PDB entry 4YYM | X-ray diffraction, 1.50 A resolution | chains B and Z of the 3 polymer chains in the assembly

== Chain B ==
Molecule: Transcription initiation factor TFIID subunit 1
Organism: Homo sapiens
Notes: fragment: bromodomain
Reference sequence: P21675 (TAF1_HUMAN); residue numbers follow UniProt; this construct covers 1497-1638
Sequence (144 residues; each row starts with the number of its first residue):
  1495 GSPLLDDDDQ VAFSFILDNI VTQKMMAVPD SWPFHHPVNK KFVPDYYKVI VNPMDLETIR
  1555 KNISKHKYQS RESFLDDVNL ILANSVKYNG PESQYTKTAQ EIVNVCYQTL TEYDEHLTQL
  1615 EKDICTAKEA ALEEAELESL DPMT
Disordered / not traced: 1495-1499, 1633-1638
Construct notes: expression tag (1495-1496)
Bound ions: Ca2+: N1513 (shared with 1 residue of chain A)

== Chain Z ==
Molecule: Histone H4
Notes: fragment: N-terminal tail
Reference sequence: P62805 (H4_HUMAN); residues 1-11 here correspond to UniProt positions 2-12 (UniProt number = residue number + 1)
Sequence (11 residues; numbered 1 to 11; the number before each row is that of its first residue):
     1 SGRGKGGKGL G
Disordered / not traced: 1-4
Modified positions: K5 (N~6~-butanoyl-L-lysine; BTK); K8 (N~6~-butanoyl-L-lysine; BTK)
Curated features (UniProtKB/Swiss-Prot):
  - modified residue: S1 (N-acetylserine), R3 (Asymmetric dimethylarginine)

== Chain B / chain Z interface ==
Contacting residue pairs (16):
  P1527(B) - K8(Z)
  F1528(B) - K8(Z)
  V1532(B) - K8(Z)
  Y1540(B) - K8(Z)
  K1581(B) - G11(Z)
  Y1582(B) - K8(Z)
  Y1582(B) - G9(Z)
  Y1582(B) - L10(Z)  hydrogen bond (backbone-backbone)
  Y1582(B) - G11(Z)  hydrogen bond (backbone-backbone)
  N1583(B) - G7(Z)
  N1583(B) - K8(Z)
  N1583(B) - G9(Z)  hydrogen bond (side chain-backbone)
  N1583(B) - L10(Z)
  N1583(B) - G11(Z)
  G1584(B) - G11(Z)
  Y1589(B) - K8(Z)
Interface residues without a listed pair, chain B (10 interface residues in all): V1537

== Overview ==
The interface between chain B and chain Z involves 10 residues on one side and 5 on the other; the contacts
include 3 hydrogen bonds. Polar pairs include N1583(B)-G9(Z), Y1582(B)-L10(Z) and Y1582(B)-G11(Z).
Chain B is Transcription initiation factor TFIID subunit 1 (Homo sapiens) and chain Z is Histone H4; the
structure, Crystal structure of TAF1 BD2 Bromodomain bound to a butyryllysine peptide, was determined by X-ray
diffraction together with 4YY6, 4YYD, 4YYI, 4YYJ, 4YYK and 4YYN from the same study.
